8F7Q - chains R and A of the 9 polymer chains in the assembly; structure by electron microscopy, 3.22 A resolution.

Chain R:
Molecule: Mu-type opioid receptor
From: Homo sapiens
UniProt: P35372 (OPRM_HUMAN); residues 2-388 here = UniProt positions 2-388
Amino-acid sequence (403 residues; each row starts with the number of its first residue; numbers below 1 keep their minus sign (Asp-6 is residue -6)):
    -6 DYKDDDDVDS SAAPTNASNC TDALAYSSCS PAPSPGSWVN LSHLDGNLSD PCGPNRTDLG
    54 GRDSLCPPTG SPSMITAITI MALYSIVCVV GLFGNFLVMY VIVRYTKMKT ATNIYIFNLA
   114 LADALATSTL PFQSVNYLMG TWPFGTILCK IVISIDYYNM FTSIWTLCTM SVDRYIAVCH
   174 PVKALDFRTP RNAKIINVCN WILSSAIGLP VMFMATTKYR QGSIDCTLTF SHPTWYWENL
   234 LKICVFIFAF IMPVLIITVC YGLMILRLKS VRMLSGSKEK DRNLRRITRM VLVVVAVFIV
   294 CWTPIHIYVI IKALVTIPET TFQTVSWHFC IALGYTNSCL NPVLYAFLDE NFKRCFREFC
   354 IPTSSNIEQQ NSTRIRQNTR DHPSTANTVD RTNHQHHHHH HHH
Unresolved in the structure: -6 to 65, 353-396
Disulfide bonds: Cys142-Cys219
Differences from the reference sequence: expression tag (-6 to 1, 389-396); conflict Trp158 (Phe in P35372)
Swiss-Prot annotation at these positions:
  - motif: Asn334 to Tyr338 (NPxxY)
  - modified residue: Tyr168 (Phosphotyrosine), Ser365 (Phosphoserine), Thr372 (Phosphothreonine), Ser377 (Phosphoserine)
  - lipidation: Cys353 (S-palmitoyl cysteine)
  - glycosylation (N-linked (GlcNAc...) asparagine): Asn9, Asn12, Asn33, Asn40, Asn48
  - mutagenesis: Cys142 (C142A/S: Abolishes ligand binding; when associated with A-219 or S-219), Cys219 (C219A/S: Abolishes ligand binding; when associated with A-142 or S-142), Lys273 (K273A: Impairs interaction with calmodulin), Arg275 (R275A: Impairs interaction with calmodulin)

Chain A:
Molecule: Guanine nucleotide-binding protein G(i) subunit alpha-1
From: Homo sapiens
UniProt: P63096 (GNAI1_HUMAN); residue numbers follow UniProt; this construct covers 1-354
Amino-acid sequence (354 residues; row label = number of the first residue in the row):
     1 MGCTLSAEDK AAVERSKMID RNLREDGEKA AREVKLLLLG AGESGKSTIV KQMKIIHEAG
    61 YSEEECKQYK AVVYSNTIQS IIAIIRAMGR LKIDFGDSAR ADDARQLFVL AGAAEEGFMT
   121 AELAGVIKRL WKDSGVQACF NRSREYQLND SAAYYLNDLD RIAQPNYIPT QQDVLRTRVK
   181 TTGIVETHFT FKDLHFKMFD VGAQRSERKK WIHCFEGVTA IIFCVALSDY DLVLAEDEEM
   241 NRMHESMKLF DSICNNKWFT DTSIILFLNK KDLFEEKIKK SPLTICYPEY AGSNTYEEAA
   301 AYIQCQFEDL NKRKDTKEIY THFTCSTDTK NVQFVFDAVT DVIIKNNLKD CGLF
Unresolved in the structure: 1-3, 56-181
Differences from the reference sequence: conflict Ala203 (Gly in P63096), Ser326 (Ala in P63096)
Swiss-Prot annotation at these positions:
  - region: Lys35 to Thr48 (G1 motif), Asp173 to Thr181 (G2 motif), Phe196 to Gly202, Gln204, Arg205 (G3 motif), Ile265 to Asp272 (G4 motif), Thr324, Cys325, Thr327 to Thr329 (G5 motif)
  - binding site (GTP): Glu43 to Thr48, Ser151, Leu175 to Thr181, Asp200 to Gly202, Gln204, Asn269 to Asp272
  - binding site (Mg(2+)): Ser47, Thr181
  - modified residue: Arg178 (ADP-ribosylarginine), Gln204 (Deamidated glutamine), Cys351 (ADP-ribosylcysteine)
  - lipidation: Gly2 (N-myristoyl glycine), Cys3 (S-palmitoyl cysteine)
  - natural variant: Gly40 (G40C: In NEDHISB; G40R: In NEDHISB), Gly45 (G45D: In NEDHISB), Thr48 (T48I: In NEDHISB; T48K: In NEDHISB), Gln52 (Q52P: In NEDHISB), Ser75 (deletion: In NEDHISB; uncertain significance), Gln172 (deletion: In NEDHISB), Asp173 (D173V: In NEDHISB), Glu186 to Phe189 (deletion: In NEDHISB; uncertain significance), Cys224 (C224Y: In NEDHISB), Lys270 (K270N: In NEDHISB; K270R: In NEDHISB), Asp272 (D272G: In NEDHISB), Val332 (V332E: In NEDHISB; uncertain significance)
  - mutagenesis: Gly42 (G42R: Abolishes switch to an activated conformation and dissociation from beta and gamma subunits upon GTP binding. Abolishes interaction with RGS family members), Glu116 (E116L: Enhances interaction (inactive GDP-bound) with RGS14), Gln147 (Q147L: Enhances interaction (inactive GDP-bound) with RGS14), Glu245 (E245L: Enhances interaction (inactive GDP-bound) with RGS14)

Chain R / chain A interface:
Residue-residue contacts (38; chain R residue first):
  Thr103(R) - Asp350(A)
  Ala170(R) - Asn347(A)  hydrogen bond (backbone-side chain)
  Val171(R) - Ile344(A)
  Val171(R) - Leu348(A)  hydrophobic
  Pro174(R) - Thr340(A)
  Pro174(R) - Ile343(A)  hydrophobic
  Pro174(R) - Ile344(A)  hydrophobic
  Val175(R) - Lys192(A)
  Val175(R) - Asp193(A)
  Val175(R) - Phe336(A)  hydrophobic
  Ala177(R) - Asn347(A)
  Leu178(R) - Arg32(A)
  Asp179(R) - Arg32(A)  salt bridge
  Arg181(R) - Asn347(A)  hydrogen bond
  Arg181(R) - Asp350(A)  salt bridge
  Arg181(R) - Cys351(A)
  Met257(R) - Leu353(A)  hydrophobic
  Arg260(R) - Ile344(A)
  Leu261(R) - Leu348(A)  hydrophobic
  Arg265(R) - Tyr320(A)
  Arg265(R) - Phe334(A)
  Met266(R) - Lys345(A)
  Met266(R) - Phe354(A)  hydrophobic
  Leu267(R) - Phe354(A)  hydrophobic
  Lys273(R) - Lys314(A)  hydrogen bond (side chain-backbone)
  Lys273(R) - Asp315(A)
  Lys273(R) - Glu318(A)  salt bridge
  Asn276(R) - Phe354(A)
  Arg279(R) - Leu353(A)  hydrogen bond (side chain-backbone)
  Arg279(R) - Phe354(A)  hydrogen bond (side chain-backbone)
  Ile280(R) - Leu353(A)  hydrophobic
  Met283(R) - Leu353(A)  hydrophobic
  Asp342(R) - Cys351(A)
  Asp342(R) - Gly352(A)
  Glu343(R) - Gly352(A)  hydrogen bond (backbone-backbone)
  Glu343(R) - Phe354(A)
  Asn344(R) - Lys349(A)
  Asn344(R) - Asp350(A)  hydrogen bond (side chain-backbone)
Other interface residues (no listed pair), chain R (28 interface residues in all): Thr105, Arg167, Val264, Ser270, Glu272
Other interface residues (no listed pair), chain A (22 interface residues in all): Leu194

Summary:
28 residues of chain R and 22 residues of chain A are in contact, with 7 hydrogen bonds and 3 salt bridges.
Polar pairs include Asp179(R)-Arg32(A), Arg181(R)-Asp350(A) and Lys273(R)-Glu318(A).
Here chain R is Mu-type opioid receptor and chain A is Guanine nucleotide-binding protein G(i) subunit
alpha-1, both from Homo sapiens. Entry 8F7Q (Gi bound mu-opioid receptor in complex with beta-endorphin) was
determined by electron microscopy (same publication as 8F7R, 8F7S, 8F7W and 8F7X).
